PDB entry 9OJR | electron microscopy, 2.95 A resolution | chains B and H of the 7 polymer chains in the assembly

# Chain B
Protein: Vesicle-fusing ATPase
From: Cricetulus griseus
Notes: EC 3.6.4.6
UniProtKB: P18708 (NSF_CRIGR); numbering as in UniProt (aligned over 1-744)
Amino-acid sequence (747 residues; numbered -2 to 744; the number before each row is that of its first residue; numbers below 1 keep their minus sign (Gly-2 is residue -2)):
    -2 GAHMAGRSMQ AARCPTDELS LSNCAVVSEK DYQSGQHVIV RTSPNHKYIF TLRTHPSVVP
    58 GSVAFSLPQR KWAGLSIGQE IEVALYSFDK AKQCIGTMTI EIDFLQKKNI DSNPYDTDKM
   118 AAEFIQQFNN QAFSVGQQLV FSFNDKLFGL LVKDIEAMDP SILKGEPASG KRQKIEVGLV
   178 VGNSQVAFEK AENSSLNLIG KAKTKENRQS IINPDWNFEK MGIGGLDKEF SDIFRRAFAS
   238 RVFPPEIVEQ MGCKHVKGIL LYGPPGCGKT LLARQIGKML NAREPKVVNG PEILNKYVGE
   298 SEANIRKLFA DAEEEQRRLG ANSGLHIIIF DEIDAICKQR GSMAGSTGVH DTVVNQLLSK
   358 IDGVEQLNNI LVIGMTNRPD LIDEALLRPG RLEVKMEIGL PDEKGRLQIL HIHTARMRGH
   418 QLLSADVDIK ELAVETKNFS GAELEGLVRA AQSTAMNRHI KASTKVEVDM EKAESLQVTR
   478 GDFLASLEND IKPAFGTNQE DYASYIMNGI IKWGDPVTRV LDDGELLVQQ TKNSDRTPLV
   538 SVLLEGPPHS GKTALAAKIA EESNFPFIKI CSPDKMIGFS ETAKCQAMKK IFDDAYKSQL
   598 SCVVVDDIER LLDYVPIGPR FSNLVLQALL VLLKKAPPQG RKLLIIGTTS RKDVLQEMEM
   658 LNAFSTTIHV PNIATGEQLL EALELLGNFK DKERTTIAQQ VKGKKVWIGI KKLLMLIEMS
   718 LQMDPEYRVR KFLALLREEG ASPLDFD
Disordered / not traced: -2 to 204, 741-744
Construct notes: expression tag (-2 to 0)
Residues lining bound ligands:
  - ATP (adenosine-5'-triphosphate), molecule 1: Gly219, Ile220, Gly221, Leu223, Pro262, Gly263, Cys264, Gly265, Lys266, Thr267, Leu268, Asn374, Ile406, His410, Gly438, Ala439, Glu442
  - ATP, molecule 2: Lys251, Asp359, Arg385, Arg388
  - ATP, molecule 3: Ile503, Met504, Asn505, Gly506, Ile507, Ile508, Trp510, Val514, Pro545, His546, Ser547, Gly548, Lys549, Thr550, Ala551, Leu552, Asp604, Ile707, Lys708
Swiss-Prot annotation at these positions:
  - binding site (ATP): Asn505 to Trp510, Pro545 to Leu552
  - binding site (Mg(2+)): Thr550
  - modified residue: Lys105 (N6-acetyllysine), Ser207 (Phosphoserine), Tyr259 (Phosphotyrosine), Ser569 (Phosphoserine)
What the authors report for this chain:
  - post-translational modification sites: Ser207 (citing earlier work)

# Chain H
Protein: Synaptosomal-associated protein 25
From: Rattus rattus
UniProtKB: P60881 (SNP25_RAT); residues 1-83 here = UniProt positions 1-83
Amino-acid sequence (84 residues; each row starts with the number of its first residue; numbering starts at 0):
     0 SMAEDADMRN ELEEMQRRAD QLADESLEST RRMLQLVEES KDAGIRTLVM LDEQGEQLER
    60 IEEGMDQINK DMKEAEKNLT DLGK
Disordered / not traced: 0, 17-83
Construct notes: expression tag (0)

# How chain B and chain H interact
Residue-residue contacts (9):
  Lys293(B) - Asp6(H)
  Lys293(B) - Met7(H)
  Tyr294(B) - Asp6(H)
  Tyr294(B) - Met7(H)  hydrophobic
  Tyr294(B) - Asn9(H)
  Val295(B) - Asp6(H)
  Val295(B) - Met7(H)
  Gly342(B) - Ala2(H)
  Val346(B) - Asp6(H)
Other interface residues (no listed pair), chain B (6 interface residues in all): Asn292
Other interface residues (no listed pair), chain H (7 interface residues in all): Glu3, Ala5, Arg8

# Overview
Chain B and chain H form an interface of 6 and 7 residues respectively. Chain B binds 3 copies of ATP. Curated
annotation (UniProt) lists 14 ATP-binding residues and Mg2+-binding residue Thr550(B) on chain B. The paper
reports a modification site at Ser207(B).
Here chain B is Vesicle-fusing ATPase (Cricetulus griseus) and chain H is Synaptosomal-associated protein 25
(Rattus rattus). Entry 9OJR (21bin20S complex (NSF-alphaSNAP-2:1 syntaxin-1a:SNAP-25), non-hydrolyzing, class
3) was determined by electron microscopy (same publication as 9OJU, 9OJZ, 9OK3, 9OK5, 9OKC, 9OLJ and 17
further entries).
